Entry 8XSB (X-ray diffraction, 3.06 A resolution); this record covers chains B and D of the 4 polymer chains in the assembly.

== Chain B ==
Name: Aryl hydrocarbon receptor
From: Sus scrofa
Reference sequence: I3LF82 (I3LF82_PIG); residue numbers follow UniProt; this construct covers 26-413
Sequence (395 residues; each row starts with the number of its first residue):
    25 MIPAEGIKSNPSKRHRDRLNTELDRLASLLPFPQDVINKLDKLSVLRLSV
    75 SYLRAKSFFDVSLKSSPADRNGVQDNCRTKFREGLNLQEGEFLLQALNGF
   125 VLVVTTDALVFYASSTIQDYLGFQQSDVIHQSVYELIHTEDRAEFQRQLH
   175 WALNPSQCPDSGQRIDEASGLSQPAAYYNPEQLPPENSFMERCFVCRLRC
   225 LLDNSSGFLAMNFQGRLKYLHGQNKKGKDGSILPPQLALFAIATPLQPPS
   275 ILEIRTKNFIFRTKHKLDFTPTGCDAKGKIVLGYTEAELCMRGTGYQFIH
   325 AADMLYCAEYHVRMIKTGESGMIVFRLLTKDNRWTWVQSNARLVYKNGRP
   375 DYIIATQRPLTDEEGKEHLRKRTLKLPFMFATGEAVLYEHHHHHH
Not modelled in the structure: 25-32, 89-95, 175-213, 227-230, 273-276, 414-419
Differences from the reference sequence: initiating methionine (25); expression tag (414-419)
Ligand contacts: indirubin (JY6; (3Z)-3-(3-oxidanylidene-1H-indol-2-ylidene)-1H-indol-2-one): Thr-287, His-289, Phe-293, Pro-295, Leu-306, Leu-313, Gly-319, Tyr-320, Phe-322, Ile-323, Cys-331, His-335, Ile-347, Phe-349, Leu-351, Ser-363, Ala-379, Gln-381
Reported in the primary citation:
  - binding site for indirubin: His-289, Phe-293, Gly-319, Cys-331, Phe-349, Leu-351, Ser-363, Ala-379, Gln-381
  - conformationally variable residues (side-chain flip): Tyr-330, Ile-347, Val-348, Phe-349
  - contacts within the chain: Val-348/Arg-396 (hydrogen bond), Asp-327/Arg-396 (salt bridge)
  - mutagenesis - H289A, F293A, H324A, Y330E, Y330R, F349A, L351A, R396E: decreased signaling
  - allosteric site: Asp-327, Val-348, Phe-349, Arg-396 (proposed by the authors, not directly observed)
  - mutagenesis - Y330A: decreased signaling in response to Tapinarof, FICZ, and Indirubin
  - mutagenesis - R396E: decreased localization

== Chain D ==
Molecule: DNAR
Sequence (21 nucleotides; numbered 1 to 21; the number before each row is that of its first residue):
     1 GCTTGTCACGCGATGCCCGAT

== Chain B / chain D interface ==
Contacting residue pairs - 11 pairs, chain B then chain D:
  Asn-34(B) with DG10(D), phosphate contact
  Ser-36(B) with DC11(D), hydrogen bond to the base; DG12(D), hydrogen bond to the base
  Lys-37(B) with DC9(D), salt bridge to the phosphate
  Arg-40(B) with DC9(D), salt bridge to the phosphate; DG10(D), base contact
  Asn-44(B) with DA8(D), hydrogen bond to the phosphate
  Asp-65(B) with DT6(D), phosphate contact; DC7(D), phosphate contact
  Lys-66(B) with DC7(D), hydrogen bond to the phosphate; DA8(D), phosphate contact
Interface residues without a listed pair, chain B (8 interface residues in all): Leu-64

== Overview ==
8 residues of chain B and 7 residues of chain D are in contact; the contacts include 4 hydrogen bonds and 2
salt bridges. Polar contacts include Ser-36(B)/DC11(D), Ser-36(B)/DG12(D) and Asn-44(B)/DA8(D). From the
paper: a binding site for indirubin at His-289(B), Phe-293(B) and Gly-319(B) among others; H289A, F293A and
H324A of chain B, among others, reduce signaling; 9 substitutions were tested in all.
Here chain B is Aryl hydrocarbon receptor (Sus scrofa) and chain D is DNAR. Entry 8XSB (Crystal structure of
the DNA-bound AHR-ARNT heterodimer in complex with Indirubin) was determined by X-ray diffraction together
with 8XS6, 8XS7, 8XS8, 8XS9 and 8XSA from the same study.
